Entry 5X30 (X-ray diffraction, 1.70 A resolution); this record covers chains B and C of the 4 polymer chains in the assembly.

== Chain B ==
Protein: L-methionine gamma-lyase
Organism: Pseudomonas putida
Notes: EC 4.4.1.11, 4.4.1.2
UniProt: P13254 (MEGL_PSEPU); residues 1-398 here = UniProt positions 1-398
Amino-acid sequence (398 residues; each row starts with the number of its first residue):
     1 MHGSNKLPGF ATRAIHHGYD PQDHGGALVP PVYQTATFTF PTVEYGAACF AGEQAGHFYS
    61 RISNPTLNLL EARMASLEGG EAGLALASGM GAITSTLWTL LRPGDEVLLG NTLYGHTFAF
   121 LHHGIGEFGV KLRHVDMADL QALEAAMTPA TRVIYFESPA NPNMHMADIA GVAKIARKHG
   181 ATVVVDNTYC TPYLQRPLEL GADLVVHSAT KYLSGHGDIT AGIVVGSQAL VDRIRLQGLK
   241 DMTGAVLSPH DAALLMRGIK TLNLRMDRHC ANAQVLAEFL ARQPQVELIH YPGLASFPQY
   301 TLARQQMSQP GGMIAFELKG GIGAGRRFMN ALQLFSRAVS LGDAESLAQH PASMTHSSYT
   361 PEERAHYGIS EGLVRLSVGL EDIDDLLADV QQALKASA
Not modelled in the structure: 1-6
Construct notes: engineered mutation His116 (Cys in P13254)
Residues lining bound ligands:
  - 4LM ((2E)-2-{[(1E)-{3-hydroxy-2-methyl-5-[(phosphonooxy)methyl]pyridin-4-yl}methylidene]amino}but-2-enoic acid): Ser88, Gly89, Met90, Ile93, Tyr114, Glu157, Asp186, Thr188, Tyr189, Ser208, Thr210, Lys211, Thr220, Ala221, Val339, Ser340, Leu341, Arg375
  - hydrosulfuric acid (H2S): Tyr114, His116, Val339
Swiss-Prot annotation at these positions:
  - binding site (pyridoxal 5'-phosphate): Tyr59 to Arg61, Gly89, Met90, Ser208 to Thr210
  - binding site (substrate): Tyr114, Arg375
  - modified residue: Lys211 (N6-(pyridoxal phosphate)lysine)
  - mutagenesis: Arg61 (R61A/E/F: Loss of elimination activity against L-methionine), Lys240 (K240D/E: Marked decrease in elimination activity against both L-methionine and DL-homocysteine ...), Asp241 (D241H/R: 5 to 14-fold reduction in alpha,gamma-elimination activity against L-methionine, while no change in affinity for L-methionine)

== Chain C ==
Protein: L-methionine gamma-lyase
Organism: Pseudomonas putida
Notes: EC 4.4.1.11, 4.4.1.2
UniProt: P13254 (MEGL_PSEPU); numbering as in UniProt (aligned over 1-398)
Amino-acid sequence (398 residues; each row starts with the number of its first residue):
     1 MHGSNKLPGF ATRAIHHGYD PQDHGGALVP PVYQTATFTF PTVEYGAACF AGEQAGHFYS
    61 RISNPTLNLL EARMASLEGG EAGLALASGM GAITSTLWTL LRPGDEVLLG NTLYGHTFAF
   121 LHHGIGEFGV KLRHVDMADL QALEAAMTPA TRVIYFESPA NPNMHMADIA GVAKIARKHG
   181 ATVVVDNTYC TPYLQRPLEL GADLVVHSAT KYLSGHGDIT AGIVVGSQAL VDRIRLQGLK
   241 DMTGAVLSPH DAALLMRGIK TLNLRMDRHC ANAQVLAEFL ARQPQVELIH YPGLASFPQY
   301 TLARQQMSQP GGMIAFELKG GIGAGRRFMN ALQLFSRAVS LGDAESLAQH PASMTHSSYT
   361 PEERAHYGIS EGLVRLSVGL EDIDDLLADV QQALKASA
Not modelled in the structure: 1-5
Construct notes: engineered mutation His116 (Cys in P13254)
Modified / non-standard residues: Lys211 ((2S)-2-amino-6-[[3-hydroxy-2-methyl-5-(phosphonooxymethyl)pyridin-4-yl]methylideneamino]hexanoic acid; LLP)
Residues lining bound ligands: 2-amino-4-mercapto-butyric acid (HCS): Tyr114, Lys211, Val339, Ser340, Leu341, Gln349, Arg375
Swiss-Prot annotation at these positions:
  - binding site (pyridoxal 5'-phosphate): Tyr59 to Arg61, Gly89, Met90, Ser208 to Thr210
  - binding site (substrate): Tyr114, Arg375
  - modified residue: Lys211 (N6-(pyridoxal phosphate)lysine)
  - mutagenesis: Arg61 (R61A/E/F: Loss of elimination activity against L-methionine), Lys240 (K240D/E: Marked decrease in elimination activity against both L-methionine and DL-homocysteine ...), Asp241 (D241H/R: 5 to 14-fold reduction in alpha,gamma-elimination activity against L-methionine, while no change in affinity for L-methionine)

== Chain B / chain C interface ==
Contacting residue pairs - 38 pairs, chain B then chain C:
  Pro21(B) - Thr39(C)
  Gln22(B) - Thr39(C)  hydrogen bond
  Gln22(B) - Phe40(C)
  Gln22(B) - Pro41(C)
  His24(B) - Tyr33(C)
  Gly25(B) - Phe38(C)
  Gly26(B) - Phe38(C)
  Gly26(B) - Thr39(C)  hydrogen bond (backbone-backbone)
  Ala27(B) - Tyr33(C)  hydrophobic
  Ala27(B) - Thr35(C)
  Ala27(B) - Phe38(C)
  Leu28(B) - Thr35(C)  hydrogen bond (backbone-side chain)
  Leu28(B) - Thr37(C)  hydrogen bond (backbone-backbone)
  Leu28(B) - Thr39(C)
  Val29(B) - Gln34(C)
  Val29(B) - Thr35(C)  hydrogen bond (backbone-side chain)
  Pro31(B) - Pro31(C)  hydrophobic
  Pro31(B) - Val32(C)
  Pro31(B) - Tyr33(C)
  Val32(B) - Pro31(C)
  Val32(B) - Val32(C)  hydrogen bond (backbone-backbone)
  Tyr33(B) - His24(C)
  Tyr33(B) - Ala27(C)  hydrophobic
  Tyr33(B) - Pro31(C)  hydrophobic
  Gln34(B) - Val29(C)
  Thr35(B) - Ala27(C)
  Thr35(B) - Leu28(C)  hydrogen bond (side chain-backbone)
  Thr35(B) - Val29(C)  hydrogen bond (side chain-backbone)
  Thr37(B) - Leu28(C)  hydrogen bond (backbone-backbone)
  Phe38(B) - Gly25(C)
  Phe38(B) - Gly26(C)
  Phe38(B) - Ala27(C)
  Thr39(B) - Pro21(C)
  Thr39(B) - Gln22(C)  hydrogen bond
  Thr39(B) - Gly26(C)  hydrogen bond (backbone-backbone)
  Thr39(B) - Leu28(C)
  Phe40(B) - Gln22(C)
  Pro41(B) - Gln22(C)

== Overview ==
Chain B and chain C each contribute 18 residues to their interface, with 11 hydrogen bonds. Polar contacts
include Gln22(B)-Thr39(C), Leu28(B)-Thr35(C) and Val29(B)-Thr35(C). Chain B binds compound 4LM and
hydrosulfuric acid. Chain C binds 2-amino-4-mercapto-butyric acid.
Chain B is L-methionine gamma-lyase and chain C is L-methionine gamma-lyase, both from Pseudomonas putida; the
structure, Crystal structure of Pseudomonas putida methionine gamma-lyase C116H mutant with L-homocysteine
intermediates, was determined by X-ray diffraction, deposited together with 5X2V, 5X2W, 5X2X, 5X2Y and 5X2Z.
